8DEX - chains C and I of the 12 polymer chains in the assembly; structure by electron microscopy, 2.70 A resolution.

[Chain C]
Name: CRISPR-associated protein, TM1801 family
From: Desulfovibrio vulgaris
UniProtKB: Q72WF7 (Q72WF7_DESVH); numbering as in UniProt (aligned over 1-290)
Sequence (290 residues; row label = number of the first residue in the row):
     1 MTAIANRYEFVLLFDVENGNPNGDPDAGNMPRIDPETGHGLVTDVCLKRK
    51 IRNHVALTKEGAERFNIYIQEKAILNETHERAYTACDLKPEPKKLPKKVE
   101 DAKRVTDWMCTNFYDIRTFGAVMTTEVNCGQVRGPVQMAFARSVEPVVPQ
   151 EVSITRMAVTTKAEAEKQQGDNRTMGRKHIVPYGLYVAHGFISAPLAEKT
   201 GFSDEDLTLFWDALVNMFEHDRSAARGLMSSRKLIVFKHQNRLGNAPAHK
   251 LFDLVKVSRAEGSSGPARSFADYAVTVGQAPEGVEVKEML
Not modelled in the structure: 167-170

[Chain I]
Name: CRISPR-associated protein, CT1133 family
From: Desulfovibrio vulgaris
UniProtKB: Q72WF8 (Q72WF8_DESVH); residues 1-612 here = UniProt positions 1-612
Sequence (612 residues; row label = number of the first residue in the row):
     1 MILQALHGYYQRMSADPDAGMPPYGTSMENISFALVLDAKGTLRGIEDLR
    51 EQEGKKLRPRKMLVPIAEKKGNGIKPNFLWENTSYILGVDAKGKQERTDK
   101 CHAAFIAHIKAYCDTADQDLAAVLQFLEHGEKDLSAFPVSEEVIGSNIVF
   151 RIEGEPGFVHERPAARQAWANCLNRREQGLCGQCLITGERQKPIAQLHPS
   201 IKGGRDGVRGAQAVASIVSFNNTAFESYGKEQSINAPVSQEAAFSYVTAL
   251 NYLLNPSNRQKVTIADATVVFWAERSSPAEDIFAGMFDPPSTTAKPESSN
   301 GTPPEDSEEGSQPDTARDDPHAAARMHDLLVAIRSGKRATDIMPDMDESV
   351 RFHVLGLSPNAARLSVRFWEVDTVGHMLDKVGRHYRELEIIPQFNNEQEF
   401 PSLSTLLRQTAVLNKTENISPVLAGGLFRAMLTGGPYPQSLLPAVLGRIR
   451 AEHARPEDKSRYRLEVVTYYRAALIKAYLIRNRKLEVPVSLDPARTDRPY
   501 LLGRLFAVLEKAQEDAVPGANATIKDRYLASASANPGQVFHMLLKNASNH
   551 TAKLRKDPERKGSAIHYEIMMQEIIDNISDFPVTMSSDEQGLFMIGYYHQ
   601 RKALFTKKNKEN
Not modelled in the structure: 25-179, 291-324, 428, 562, 609-612

[How chain C and chain I interact]
Contacting residue pairs (17):
  D26(C) with A451(I); H453(I), hydrogen bond (backbone-side chain)
  A27(C) with R527(I)
  M30(C) with R527(I); Y528(I), hydrophobic
  P35(C) with R450(I); S531(I); A534(I); N535(I)
  E36(C) with R450(I), salt bridge; A534(I); N535(I); T584(I)
  T37(C) with N535(I)
  E151(C) with R527(I), salt bridge; Y528(I), hydrogen bond
  H179(C) with R527(I)
Also at the interface, not in a pair above, chain C (14 interface residues in all): P25, G28, I33, G38, P146, P149
Also at the interface, not in a pair above, chain I (13 interface residues in all): E452, D526, Q538, Q590

[Overview]
14 residues of chain C face 13 of chain I across their interface; the contacts include 2 hydrogen bonds and 2
salt bridges. Polar pairs include E36(C)-R450(I), E151(C)-R527(I) and D26(C)-H453(I).
Chain C is CRISPR-associated protein, TM1801 family and chain I is CRISPR-associated protein, CT1133 family,
both from Desulfovibrio vulgaris; the structure, type I-C Cascade, was determined by electron microscopy (same
publication as 8DEJ, 8DFA, 8DFS and 8DFO).
